PDB entry 8S7O | electron microscopy, 2.80 A resolution | chains D and F of the 6 polymer chains in the assembly

# Chain D
Molecule: DNA gyrase subunit B
From: Mycobacterium tuberculosis
Notes: EC 5.6.2.2
UniProt: P9WG45 (GYRB_MYCTU); residues 5-675 here = UniProt positions 5-675
Sequence (678 residues; row label = number of the first residue in the row; numbers below 1 keep their minus sign (Gly-2 is residue -2)):
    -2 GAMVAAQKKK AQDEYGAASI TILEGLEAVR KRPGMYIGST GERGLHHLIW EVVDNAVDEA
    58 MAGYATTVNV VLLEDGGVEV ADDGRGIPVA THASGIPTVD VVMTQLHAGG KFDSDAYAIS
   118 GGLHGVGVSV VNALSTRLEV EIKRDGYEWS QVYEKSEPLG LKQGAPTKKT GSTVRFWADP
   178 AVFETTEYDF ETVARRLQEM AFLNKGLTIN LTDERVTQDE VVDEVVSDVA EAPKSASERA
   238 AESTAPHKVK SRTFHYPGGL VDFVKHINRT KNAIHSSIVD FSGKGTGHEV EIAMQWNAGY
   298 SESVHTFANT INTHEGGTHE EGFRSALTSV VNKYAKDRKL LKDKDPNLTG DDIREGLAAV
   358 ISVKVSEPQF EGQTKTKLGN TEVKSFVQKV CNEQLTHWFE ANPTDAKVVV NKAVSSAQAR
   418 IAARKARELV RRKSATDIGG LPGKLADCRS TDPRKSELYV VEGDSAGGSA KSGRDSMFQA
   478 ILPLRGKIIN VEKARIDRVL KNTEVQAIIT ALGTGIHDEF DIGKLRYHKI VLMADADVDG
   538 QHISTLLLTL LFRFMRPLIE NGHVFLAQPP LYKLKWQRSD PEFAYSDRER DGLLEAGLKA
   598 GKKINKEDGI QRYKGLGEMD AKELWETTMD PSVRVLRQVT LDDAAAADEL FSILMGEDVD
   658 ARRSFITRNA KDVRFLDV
Disordered / not traced: -2 to 436, 567-611, 668-675
Differences from the reference sequence: expression tag (-2 to 4)
Curated features (UniProtKB/Swiss-Prot):
  - binding site (ATP): Tyr12, Asn52, Asp79, Gly83, Gly107, Lys108, Tyr114, Leu120 to Val125, Ser169, Gln370 to Lys372
  - binding site (Mg(2+)): Glu459, Asp532, Asp534
  - site (Interaction with DNA): Lys484, Asn487
  - mutagenesis: Gly157 (G157S: Increased resistance to aminopyrazinamides, however genome not sequenced), Ser169 (S169A: Increased resistance to pyrrolamides and novobiocin, however genome not sequenced), Asp472 (D472H: No supercoiling activity), Arg482 (R482K: Increased susceptibility to fluoroquinolones, half supercoiling activity, no fluoroquinolone-induced DNA cleavage (makes sequence more like E.coli)), Asn499 (N499D: 17-fold increased resistance to fluoroquinolones, slightly increased DNA cleavage in absence of drugs), Asp577 (D577A: 37% supercoiling, 54% decatenation, 126% DNA cleavage in presence of norfloxacin; D577R: <2% supercoiling, 4% decatenation), Glu620 to Asp627 (<3% supercoiling, 18% decatenation, 75% DNA cleavage in presence of norfloxacin), Glu620 (E620A: 15% supercoiling, 19% decatenation, 143% DNA cleavage in presence of norfloxacin; E620R: 10% supercoiling, 7% decatenation), Glu623 (E623A: 18% supercoiling, 11% decatenation, 131% DNA cleavage in presence of norfloxacin; E623R: <2% supercoiling, 2% decatenation), Asp627 (D627A: 13% supercoiling, 10% decatenation, 42% DNA cleavage in presence of norfloxacin; D627R: <2% supercoiling, 3% decatenation)

# Chain F
Molecule: 150-nt DNA strand
Sequence (150 nucleotides; row label = number of the first residue in the row; numbers below 1 keep their minus sign (DA-83 is residue -83)):
   -83 AAGCCGCTCT TCGTCCGGTA ATAGCGGCCG TACCGCCGGC TGCGCGACCC GATGCAGAAC
   -23 GACCGCAAGC GCTGCGCTCC GACCTACCGG AAGGGGTAAT ACTAAGAAGA GCGAAGGCCG
    37 CCGTAGCCCT ACGGGCGCAA CGTCCGGTAC
Disordered / not traced: -83 to 2, 20-66

# Chain D / chain F interface
Pairs across the interface - 17 pairs, chain D then chain F:
  Lys441(D) with DG11(F), salt bridge to the phosphate
  Glu459(D) with DG9(F), sugar contact
  Gly460(D) with DG9(F), phosphate contact; DG10(F), phosphate contact
  Asp461(D) with DG9(F), phosphate contact; DG10(F), hydrogen bond to the phosphate; DG11(F), phosphate contact
  Ser462(D) with DG10(F), hydrogen bond to the phosphate
  Arg482(D) with DA8(F), base contact; DG9(F), sugar contact; DG10(F), sugar contact
  Gly483(D) with DA8(F), sugar contact; DG9(F), sugar contact
  Lys484(D) with DA7(F), base contact; DA8(F), base contact
  Asp536(D) with DA7(F), phosphate contact; DA8(F), sugar contact
Interface residues without a listed pair, chain D (11 interface residues in all): Ala463, Asp532

# Overview
11 residues of chain D and 5 residues of chain F are in contact; the contacts include 2 hydrogen bonds and 1
salt bridge. Polar pairs include Asp461(D)-DG10(F), Ser462(D)-DG10(F) and Lys441(D)-DG11(F).
Chain D is DNA gyrase subunit B (Mycobacterium tuberculosis) and chain F is a 150-nt DNA strand; the
structure, M. tuberculosis gyrase holocomplex with 150 bp DNA and BDM71403, was determined by electron
microscopy.
